8E5F - chain A; structure by electron microscopy, 3.80 A resolution.

# Chain A
Name: c-type cytochrome
Source organism: Pyrobaculum calidifontis
Reference sequence: A3MW92 (A3MW92_PYRCJ); residues 1-385 here = UniProt positions 1-385
Sequence (385 residues; numbered 1 to 385; the number before each row is that of its first residue):
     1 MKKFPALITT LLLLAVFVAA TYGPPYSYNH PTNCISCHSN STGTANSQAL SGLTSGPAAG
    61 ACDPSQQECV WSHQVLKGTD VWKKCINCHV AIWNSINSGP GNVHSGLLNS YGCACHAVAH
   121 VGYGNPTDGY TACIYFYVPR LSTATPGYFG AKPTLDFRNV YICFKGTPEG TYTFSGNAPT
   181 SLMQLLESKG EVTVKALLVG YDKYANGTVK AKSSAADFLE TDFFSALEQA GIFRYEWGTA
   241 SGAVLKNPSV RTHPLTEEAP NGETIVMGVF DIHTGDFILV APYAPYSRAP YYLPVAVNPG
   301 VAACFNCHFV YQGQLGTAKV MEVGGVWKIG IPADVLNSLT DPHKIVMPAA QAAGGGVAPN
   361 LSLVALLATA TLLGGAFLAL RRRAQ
Unresolved in the structure: 1-23, 317-385
Disulfide bonds: Cys-62/Cys-69, Cys-133/Cys-163
Covalently attached groups: heme c (HEC) linked to Cys-88, Cys-113
Metal / ion sites: heme c Fe (4 sites), coordinated by His-30, His-38, His-89, His-104, His-116, His-120, His-308
Small-molecule neighbours:
  - heme c (HEC), molecule 1: Asn-29, His-30, Pro-31, Ser-36, Cys-37, Leu-53, Val-81, Trp-82, Cys-85, Asn-87, His-89, His-116, Arg-234, His-253, Met-267, Val-280, Tyr-283
  - heme c (HEC), molecule 2: His-30, Pro-31, Thr-32, Asn-33, Cys-34, Cys-37, His-38, Gly-78, Thr-79, Val-81, Trp-82, Val-118, His-120, Tyr-135, Asn-159, Tyr-161, Ile-265, Met-267, Val-301, Cys-304, Phe-305, His-308, Phe-309
  - heme c (HEC), molecule 3: Cys-34, Val-75, Leu-76, Lys-77, Val-103, His-104, Leu-107, Ala-114, Cys-115, Lys-152, Pro-153, Phe-157, Val-301, Ala-303, Cys-304, Asn-306, Cys-307, His-308
  - heme c (HEC), molecule 4: Ile-35, Leu-53, Val-70, Trp-71, His-73, Cys-85, His-89, Ile-92, Trp-93, Ile-96, His-104, Leu-107, Leu-108, Gly-112, Ala-114, Cys-115, His-116, Val-269, Val-280, Pro-282, Tyr-283, Ala-284, Gly-300, Val-301, Ala-303
What the authors report for this chain:
  - heme c coordination: His-116

# In short
Chain A binds heme c. Heme c is covalently linked to Cys-88 and Cys-113. His-30 and His-89 form the heme c Fe
site. From the paper: heme c coordination by His-116.
Chain A is c-type cytochrome (Pyrobaculum calidifontis); the structure, Cryo-EM of P. calidifontis cytochrome
filament, was determined by electron microscopy.
